PDB entry 8U1H | electron microscopy, 3.00 A resolution | chains F and G of the 7 polymer chains in the assembly

== Chain F ==
Molecule: ATP synthase subunit beta
Organism: Bacillus sp. PS3
Notes: engineered mutation(s): Addition of His10 tag on N-term
UniProt: A0A0M4U1P9 (A0A0M4U1P9_BACP3); residue numbers follow UniProt; this construct covers 1-473
Sequence (484 residues; row label = number of the first residue in the row; numbers below 1 keep their minus sign (Met-10 is residue -10)):
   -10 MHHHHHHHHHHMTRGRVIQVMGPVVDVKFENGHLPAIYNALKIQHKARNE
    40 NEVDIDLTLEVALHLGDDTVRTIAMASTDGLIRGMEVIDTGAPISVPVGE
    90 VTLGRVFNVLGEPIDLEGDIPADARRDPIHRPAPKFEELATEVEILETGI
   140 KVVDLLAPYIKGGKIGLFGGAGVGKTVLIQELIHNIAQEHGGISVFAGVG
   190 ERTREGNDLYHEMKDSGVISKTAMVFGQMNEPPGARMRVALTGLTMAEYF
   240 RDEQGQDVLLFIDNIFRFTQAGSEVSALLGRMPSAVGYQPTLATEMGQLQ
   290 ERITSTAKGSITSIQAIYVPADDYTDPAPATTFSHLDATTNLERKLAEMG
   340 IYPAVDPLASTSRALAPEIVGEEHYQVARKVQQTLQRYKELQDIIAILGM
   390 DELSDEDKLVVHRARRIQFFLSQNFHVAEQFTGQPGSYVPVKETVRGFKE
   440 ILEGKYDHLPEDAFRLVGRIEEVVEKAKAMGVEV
Disordered / not traced: -10 to 1, 470-473
Sequence notes: initiating methionine (-10); expression tag (-9 to 0)
Bound ions: Mg2+: Thr165, Glu194 (together with AMP-PNP)
Small-molecule neighbours:
  - AMP-PNP (ANP; phosphoaminophosphonic acid-adenylate ester), molecule 1: Gly159, Ala160, Gly161, Val162, Gly163, Lys164, Thr165, Val166, Arg191, Glu194, Tyr307, Tyr341, Gln412, Phe414, Ala417, Phe420, Thr421, Leu455
  - AMP-PNP (ANP), molecule 2: Arg352, Leu354, Tyr364, Arg368

== Chain G ==
Molecule: ATP synthase gamma chain
Organism: Bacillus sp. PS3
UniProt: A0A0M4TPJ7 (A0A0M4TPJ7_BACP3); residues 5-259 here correspond to UniProt positions 6-260 (UniProt number = residue number + 1)
Sequence (263 residues; each row starts with the number of its first residue; note: 30 numbers in that range are skipped by the numbering (no residue carries them; nothing is unmodelled there); a row labelled like 188A-188Z holds insertion residues (188A, then the next letters in order)):
     4 MDIKTRINATKKTSQITKAMEMVSTSKLNRAEQNAKSFVPYMEKIQEVVA
    54 NVALGAGGASHPMLVSRPVKKTGYLVITSDRGLAGAYNSNVLRLVYQTIQ
   104 KRHACPDEYAIIVIGRVGLSFFRKRNMPVILDITRLPDQPSFADIKEIAR
   154 KTVGLFADGTFDELYMYYNHYVSAIQQEVTERKLL
188A-188Z PLTDLAENWSHPQFEKQRTVYEFEPS
189A-189K QEECLDVLLPQ
   219 YAESLIYGALLDAKASEHAARMTAMKNATDNANELIRTLTL
Disordered / not traced: 4-5, 43-76, 108-118, 158-167, 188A-188Z, 189A-189K, 258-259
Sequence notes: initiating methionine (4); engineered mutation Cys108 (Ser109 in A0A0M4TPJ7), Cys189D (Ile212 in A0A0M4TPJ7); insertion (188I-188O)

== How chain F and chain G interact ==
Residue-residue contacts (10):
  Asp382(F) - Arg9(G)
  Asp382(F) - Leu253(G)
  Ala385(F) - Asn249(G)
  Ile386(F) - Ala246(G)
  Ile386(F) - Asn249(G)
  Ile386(F) - Ala250(G)  hydrophobic
  Ile386(F) - Leu253(G)  hydrophobic
  Asp390(F) - Ser92(G)  hydrogen bond
  Glu391(F) - Gly88(G)
  Asp394(F) - Lys127(G)  salt bridge
Also at the interface, not in a pair above, chain F (7 interface residues in all): Leu387
Also at the interface, not in a pair above, chain G (10 interface residues in all): Thr13, Leu86
From the paper, about this interface:
  - interface residues, chain G: Asn245(G)

== Summary ==
7 residues of chain F face 10 of chain G across their interface, with 1 hydrogen bond and 1 salt bridge. Polar
pairs include Asp394(F)-Lys127(G) and Asp390(F)-Ser92(G). Chain F binds AMP-PNP. The Mg2+ site is built by
Thr165(F) and Glu194(F). The paper reports the interface residue Asn245(G).
Here chain F is ATP synthase subunit beta and chain G is ATP synthase gamma chain, both from Bacillus sp. PS3.
Entry 8U1H (Axle-less Bacillus sp. PS3 F1 ATPase mutant) was determined by electron microscopy, deposited
together with 9AVJ.
